PDB entry 8XX5 | electron microscopy, 2.40 A resolution | chains F and I of the 9 polymer chains in the assembly

== Chain F ==
Molecule: D339L
Organism: African swine fever virus
UniProtKB: A0A2X0RV08 (A0A2X0RV08_ASF); residues 1-334 here = UniProt positions 1-334
Chain sequence (334 residues; each row starts with the number of its first residue):
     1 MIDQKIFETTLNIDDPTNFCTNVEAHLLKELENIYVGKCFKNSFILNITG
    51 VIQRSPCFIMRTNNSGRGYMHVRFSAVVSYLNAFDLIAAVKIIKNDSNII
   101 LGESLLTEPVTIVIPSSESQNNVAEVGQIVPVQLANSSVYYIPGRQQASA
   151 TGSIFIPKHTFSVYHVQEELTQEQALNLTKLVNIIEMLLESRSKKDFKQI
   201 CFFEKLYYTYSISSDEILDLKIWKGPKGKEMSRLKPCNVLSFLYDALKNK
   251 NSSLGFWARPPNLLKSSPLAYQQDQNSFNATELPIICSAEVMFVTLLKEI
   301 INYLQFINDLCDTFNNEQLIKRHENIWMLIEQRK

== Chain I ==
Molecule: M1249L
Organism: African swine fever virus
UniProtKB: A0A2X0SDX8 (A0A2X0SDX8_ASF); numbering as in UniProt (aligned over 67-1249)
Chain sequence (1183 residues; each row starts with the number of its first residue):
    67 KLPDLSMPIEAYIRQLLVDPDVVPIVSEKKKELRVRPSTRKEIFLINGTH
   117 LAVPAEAPIEIYGLKLRLKTFSPQCFMRMAEIGSFSPETLGYVASGANLT
   167 NFIRVFMKCVDQETWKKNGEGVVVTTKENIIQFTHQYIELYKFLRSGGHS
   217 WLINRLAEEMVHRKLDREDQGSHISNIVETEEIEPEENIKRVIFFLKELS
   267 TMYSVSPVFTSGYMPLLYDLYRAGYLEVLWNPVEQKFLQHAEQREKEQMI
   317 LQQVDMKLTEVITQARQYFKIMEEKIGRVQSDAIREILTMEGKVDDPNSI
   367 LQEVIKACGKQEAELITTEYLNIKKQWELQEKNACAHLKLVKQLRSGLQY
   417 AELLKVLESIRVLYKEKNNTTNWNLCKACGFKLLCPHVDMLIQLQAAEAS
   467 YDTMRTKLMKFSGINKEKENNQGLIYSYFCKICGEELAHFIQEDRTADVG
   517 IIGDLNSKLRVFIWQETMKACTFIHFGKLVDVKQFANIAVNVCLPLVYSI
   567 ENIKKEEDYDPLTQLYAVIYIYAYILNLIYSSQKNKEFLTITIHGMKADS
   617 SLNAYVTFLLEKMMQQYSGIINQLSEITDQWIANNFREAFKKIIHQNGLQ
   667 GLSVQDDTKVLLTEILLDPMYDYAATVARIDGSIPMHKPRTPKEAEYEFK
   717 TVIGRTPAELLSQKEFYDKIYTSKYRPDFTQLTRLNDIYFQEESLRVWWG
   767 GRDEEKTSTLIYLRAYELFLKYLQNAPNFNSELAEFKTYENAYGEQKALL
   817 AQQGFYNIFDPNTGRADQRTRLFEYKRLPISTLYDERGLPHKWTIYVYKA
   867 VDSSQKPAEIEVTRKDVIKKIDNHYALADLRCSVCHVLQHEVGQLNIKKV
   917 QTALKASLEFNTFYAFYESRCPKGGLHDFQDKKCVKCGLFTYIIYDHLSQ
   967 PELVHDYYNNYKDQYDKEKMSIRSIQIKKDMTTPSTETQPKPPQEPWTFD
  1017 YGKIIKTAKILDISPAVIEAIGAMEGRSYADIREGQGAPPPPTSMDDPRL
  1067 MAVDSAVRIFLYNYNCLRHVSTFNKPPIHVERLVKHLSYEEKEDLEKVLP
  1117 NVVNEYHTTFKHLRVTDPASALLYSIEFLCISFLTLYEIKEPSWVVNIVR
  1167 EFALTELNTIIQSEKLLSKPGAFNFMIFGEDFVCSGEDSSMDDISAYSSP
  1217 GLFGEDIIDRLDDPFSIEDVDISLDVLDNLAPQ
Unresolved in the structure: 236-249, 371-375, 481-489, 518-672, 747-771, 988-1010
Cystine bridges: C401-C442, C937-C950
Ion coordination: Zn2+: C451, H453, C496, C499

== Interface between chain F and chain I ==
Pairs across the interface (54; chain F residue first):
  M1(F) with W217(I)
  D3(F) with R221(I), salt bridge; E224(I)
  Q4(F) with E224(I), hydrogen bond (backbone-side chain)
  K5(F) with G149(I), hydrogen bond (side chain-backbone); E224(I)
  I6(F) with V227(I), hydrophobic; H228(I)
  E8(F) with E147(I)
  K41(F) with I148(I); G149(I); S150(I)
  N42(F) with S150(I); F151(I); S152(I); P153(I)
  I52(F) with L231(I), hydrophobic
  Q53(F) with L231(I), hydrogen bond (side chain-backbone); E234(I), hydrogen bond
  R73(F) with L231(I); E234(I), salt bridge
  Y80(F) with P153(I); S216(I)
  N82(F) with R211(I); S212(I), hydrogen bond (side chain-backbone); G213(I); S216(I)
  N136(F) with K208(I)
  E168(F) with V171(I)
  N177(F) with W217(I); L218(I)
  K180(F) with W217(I)
  L181(F) with W217(I), hydrophobic
  L283(F) with H201(I)
  P284(F) with H201(I), hydrogen bond (backbone-side chain)
  I285(F) with F172(I), hydrophobic; E205(I)
  I286(F) with F172(I); C175(I), hydrophobic; Q198(I); Q202(I), hydrogen bond (backbone-side chain)
  C287(F) with V171(I); F172(I), hydrophobic
  S288(F) with V171(I)
  E290(F) with F168(I); L218(I)
  V291(F) with F168(I), hydrophobic; F172(I), hydrophobic; F209(I), hydrophobic
  V294(F) with G214(I); H215(I); L218(I), hydrophobic
  K298(F) with G213(I), hydrogen bond (side chain-backbone); G214(I)
Also at the interface, not in a pair above, chain F (31 interface residues in all): Q174, I184, T295
Also at the interface, not in a pair above, chain I (35 interface residues in all): L68, N167, N220, K230

== In short ==
The interface between chain F and chain I involves 31 residues on one side and 35 on the other, with 8
hydrogen bonds and 2 salt bridges. Among the polar pairs are D3(F)-R221(I), R73(F)-E234(I) and Q4(F)-E224(I).
C451(I), H453(I), C496(I) and C499(I) form the Zn2+ site.
Here chain F is D339L and chain I is M1249L, both from African swine fever virus. Entry 8XX5 (ASFV RNAP M1249L
C-tail occupied complex1 (MCOC1)) was determined by electron microscopy together with 8Y0E, 8XX4, 8XXP, 8XXT
and 8XY6 from the same study.
